Entry 1WYU (X-ray diffraction, 2.10 A resolution); this record covers chains A and C of the 4 polymer chains in the assembly.

== Chain A (and C) ==
Protein: glycine dehydrogenase (decarboxylating) subunit 1
Organism: Thermus thermophilus
Notes: EC 1.4.4.2; chain C of this document is another copy of the same molecule, construct and numbering; everything in this record applies to it too
UniProt: Q5SKW8 (Q5SKW8_THET8); residue numbers follow UniProt; this construct covers 1-438
Chain sequence (438 residues; each row starts with the number of its first residue):
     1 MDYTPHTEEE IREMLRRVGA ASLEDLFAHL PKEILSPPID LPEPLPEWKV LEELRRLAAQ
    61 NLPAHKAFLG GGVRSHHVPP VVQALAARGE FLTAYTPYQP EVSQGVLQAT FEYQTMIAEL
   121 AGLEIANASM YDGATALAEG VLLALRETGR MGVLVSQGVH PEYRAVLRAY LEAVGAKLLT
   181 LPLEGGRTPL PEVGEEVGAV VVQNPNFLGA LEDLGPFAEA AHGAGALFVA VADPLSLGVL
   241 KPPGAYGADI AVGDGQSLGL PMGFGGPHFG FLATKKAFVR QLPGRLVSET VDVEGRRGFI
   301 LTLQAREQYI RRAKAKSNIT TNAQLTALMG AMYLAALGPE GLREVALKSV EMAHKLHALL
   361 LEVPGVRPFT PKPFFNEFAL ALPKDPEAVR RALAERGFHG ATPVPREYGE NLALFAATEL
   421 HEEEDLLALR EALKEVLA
Unresolved in the structure: 438

== Interface between chain A and chain C ==
Residue-residue contacts (29; chain A residue first):
  E47(A) with H77(C), salt bridge; P79(C); P80(C)
  W48(A) with H77(C); E419(C); L420(C); E422(C)
  K49(A) with E422(C), salt bridge
  E52(A) with K66(C), salt bridge; E422(C)
  R55(A) with H65(C), hydrogen bond
  R56(A) with E424(C), salt bridge
  H65(A) with R55(C), hydrogen bond
  K66(A) with E52(C), salt bridge
  H77(A) with E47(C), salt bridge; W48(C)
  P79(A) with E47(C)
  P80(A) with E47(C)
  R88(A) with R88(C); G89(C); E90(C), salt bridge
  G89(A) with R88(C)
  E90(A) with R88(C), salt bridge
  E419(A) with W48(C)
  L420(A) with W48(C)
  E422(A) with W48(C); K49(C), salt bridge; E52(C)
  E424(A) with R56(C), salt bridge
Also at the interface, not in a pair above, chain A (19 interface residues in all): L51
Also at the interface, not in a pair above, chain C (19 interface residues in all): L51

== Overview ==
The chain A/chain C interface involves 19 residues from each chain; the contacts include 2 hydrogen bonds and
10 salt bridges. Among the polar pairs are E47(A)-H77(C), K49(A)-E422(C) and E52(A)-K66(C).
Both chains are glycine dehydrogenase (decarboxylating) subunit 1 (Thermus thermophilus). Entry 1WYU (Crystal
structure of glycine decarboxylase (P-protein) of the glycine cleavage system, in holo form) was determined by
X-ray diffraction together with 1WYT and 1WYV from the same study.
